PDB entry 7RN8 | X-ray diffraction, 1.88 A resolution | chains B and D of the 6 polymer chains in the assembly

Chain B (and D):
Protein: Caspase-3 subunit p12
From: Homo sapiens
Notes: chain D of this document is another copy of the same molecule, construct and numbering; everything in this record applies to it too
UniProt: P42574 (CASP3_HUMAN); residue numbers follow UniProt; this construct covers 184-277
Sequence (95 residues; each row starts with the number of its first residue):
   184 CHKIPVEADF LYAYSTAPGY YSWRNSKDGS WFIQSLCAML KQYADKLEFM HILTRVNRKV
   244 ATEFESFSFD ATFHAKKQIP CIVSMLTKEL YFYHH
Not modelled in the structure: 184, 277-278 (chain D: 184-185, 278)
Sequence notes: expression tag (278)
UniProt features mapped onto this chain:
  - modified residue: Arg-207 (Microbial infection: ADP-riboxanated arginine)
  - mutagenesis: Arg-207 (R207A: Abolished ADP-riboxanation by C.violaceum CopC)
Reported in the primary citation:
  - binding site for Ac-VD(Orn)VD-CHO: Arg-207, Phe-250

Interface between chain B and chain D:
Pairs across the interface - 60 pairs, chain B then chain D:
  Lys-186(B) with Ala-244(D); Glu-248(D); Ala-258(D), hydrogen bond (side chain-backbone); Lys-260(D), hydrogen bond (backbone-side chain)
  Pro-188(B) with Ala-244(D); Lys-260(D); Gln-261(D); Ile-262(D), hydrophobic
  Glu-190(B) with Tyr-203(D), hydrogen bond; Ile-262(D)
  Ala-191(B) with Ile-262(D), hydrophobic
  Tyr-203(B) with Glu-190(D), hydrogen bond
  Glu-231(B) with His-234(D), salt bridge
  Met-233(B) with Met-233(D), hydrophobic
  His-234(B) with Glu-231(D), salt bridge; His-234(D), hydrogen bond; Glu-272(D)
  Thr-237(B) with Leu-269(D); Thr-270(D); Lys-271(D)
  Arg-238(B) with Glu-272(D), salt bridge
  Asn-240(B) with Ser-267(D), hydrogen bond (side chain-backbone); Met-268(D); Leu-269(D), hydrogen bond (side chain-backbone)
  Arg-241(B) with Thr-270(D), hydrogen bond (side chain-backbone)
  Ala-244(B) with Lys-186(D); Pro-188(D)
  Glu-248(B) with Lys-186(D)
  Ala-258(B) with Lys-186(D), hydrogen bond (backbone-side chain)
  Lys-260(B) with Lys-186(D), hydrogen bond (side chain-backbone); Ile-187(D); Pro-188(D)
  Gln-261(B) with Pro-188(D)
  Ile-262(B) with Pro-188(D); Glu-190(D); Met-268(D); Thr-270(D)
  Pro-263(B) with Met-268(D)
  Cys-264(B) with Val-266(D), hydrophobic; Ser-267(D); Met-268(D), hydrogen bond
  Ile-265(B) with Ile-265(D); Val-266(D); Ser-267(D), hydrogen bond (backbone-backbone)
  Val-266(B) with Cys-264(D), hydrophobic; Ile-265(D)
  Ser-267(B) with Asn-240(D), hydrogen bond (backbone-side chain); Cys-264(D); Ile-265(D), hydrogen bond (backbone-backbone)
  Met-268(B) with Asn-240(D); Ile-262(D), hydrophobic; Pro-263(D); Cys-264(D), hydrophobic
  Leu-269(B) with Asn-240(D), hydrogen bond (backbone-side chain)
  Thr-270(B) with Thr-237(D); Arg-241(D), hydrogen bond (backbone-side chain); Ile-262(D)
  Lys-271(B) with Thr-237(D)
  Glu-272(B) with His-234(D), salt bridge; Arg-238(D), salt bridge
Other interface residues (no listed pair), chain B (30 interface residues in all): Ile-187, Thr-245
Other interface residues (no listed pair), chain D (31 interface residues in all): Ala-191, Thr-245, Tyr-274

Overview:
The interface between chain B and chain D involves 30 residues on one side and 31 on the other, with 16
hydrogen bonds and 5 salt bridges. Among the polar pairs are Glu-231(B)/His-234(D), Arg-238(B)/Glu-272(D) and
Glu-272(B)/His-234(D). From UniProt: one mutagenesis site on chain B. The paper reports a binding site for
Ac-VD(Orn)VD-CHO at Arg-207(B) and Phe-250(B).
Both chains are Caspase-3 subunit p12 (Homo sapiens). Entry 7RN8 (Crystal structure of caspase-3 with
inhibitor Ac-VD(Orn)VD-CHO) was determined by X-ray diffraction (same publication as 7RN7, 7RN9, 7RNB, 7RND,
7RNE, 7RNF and 7SEO).
